7TS0 - chains P and U of the 6 polymer chains in the assembly; structure by electron microscopy, 2.80 A resolution.

Chain P:
Protein: Corticotropin-releasing factor receptor 2, Human corticotropin releasing factor receptor 2
Source organism: Homo sapiens
UniProtKB: Q13324 (CRFR2_HUMAN); residues 2-388 carry their UniProt numbers (387 of 560 residues fall inside the UniProt entry; the rest is not from it)
Chain sequence (560 residues; each row starts with the number of its first residue):
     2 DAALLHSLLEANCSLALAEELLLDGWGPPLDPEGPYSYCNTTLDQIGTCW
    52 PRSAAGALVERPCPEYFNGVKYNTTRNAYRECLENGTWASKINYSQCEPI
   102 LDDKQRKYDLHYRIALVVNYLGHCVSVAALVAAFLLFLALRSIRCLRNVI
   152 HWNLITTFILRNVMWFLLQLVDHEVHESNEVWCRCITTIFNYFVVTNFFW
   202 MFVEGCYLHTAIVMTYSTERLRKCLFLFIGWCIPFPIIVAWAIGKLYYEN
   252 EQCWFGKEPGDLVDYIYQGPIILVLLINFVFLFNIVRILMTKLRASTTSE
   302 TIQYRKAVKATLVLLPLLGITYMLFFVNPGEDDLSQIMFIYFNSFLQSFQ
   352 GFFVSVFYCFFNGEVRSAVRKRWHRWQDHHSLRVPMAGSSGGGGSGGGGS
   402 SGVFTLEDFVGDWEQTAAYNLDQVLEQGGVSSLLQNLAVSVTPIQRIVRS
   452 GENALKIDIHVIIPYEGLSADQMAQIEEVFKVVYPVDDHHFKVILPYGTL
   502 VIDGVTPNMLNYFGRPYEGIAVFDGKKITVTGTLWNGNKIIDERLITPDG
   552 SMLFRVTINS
Unresolved in the structure: 2-63, 74-97, 384-561
Cystine bridges: Cys64-Cys98, Cys184-Cys254
Curated features (UniProtKB/Swiss-Prot):
  - glycosylation (N-linked (GlcNAc...) asparagine): Asn13, Asn41, Asn74, Asn86, Asn94
What the authors report for this chain:
  - mutagenesis - R148A, H152A, E205A, L209A, T216A, Y217A, S218A, E220A, R223A, K258A, L290A, K293A, L294A, K307A: decreased signaling with Dominant negative Go alpha subunit
  - contacts within the chain: Thr216-Arg223 (hydrogen bond), Ser218-Arg223 (hydrogen bond)
  - conformationally variable residues (loop rearrangement): Arg223
  - mutagenesis - I289A, S297A: abolished signaling with Dominant negative Go alpha subunit
  - mutagenesis - V314A, Y359A: abolished signaling
  - mutagenesis - R148A, H152A, E205A, L209A, K293A, L294A, S297A, K307A, L315A: decreased signaling
  - mutagenesis - E220A, K258A: unchanged signaling in response to Gs
  - mutagenesis - Y217A: abolished signaling in response to Gs
  - mutagenesis - V214A, T216A, S218A, R221A, L222A, V314A, Y359A: decreased signaling in response to Gs

Chain U:
Protein: Urocortin
UniProtKB: P55089 (UCN1_HUMAN); residues 1-40 here correspond to UniProt positions 83-122 (UniProt number = residue number + 82)
Chain sequence (40 residues; numbered 1 to 40; the number before each row is that of its first residue):
     1 DNPSLSIDLTFHLLRTLLELARTQSQRERAEQNRIIFDSV
Unresolved in the structure: 1, 38-40
Curated features (UniProtKB/Swiss-Prot):
  - modified residue: Val40 (Valine amide)

Chain P / chain U interface:
Contacting residue pairs (52; chain P residue first):
  Asn69(P) - Arg29(U)
  Asn69(P) - Asn33(U)
  Val71(P) - Arg29(U)
  Val71(P) - Asn33(U)
  Tyr73(P) - Asn33(U)  hydrogen bond
  Leu102(P) - Gln26(U)
  Leu102(P) - Ala30(U)  hydrophobic
  Asp104(P) - Thr23(U)
  Arg107(P) - Leu20(U)
  Asp110(P) - Leu20(U)
  Tyr113(P) - Leu13(U)  hydrophobic
  Tyr113(P) - Thr16(U)
  Tyr113(P) - Leu17(U)  hydrophobic
  Leu117(P) - Leu17(U)  hydrophobic
  Trp166(P) - Thr10(U)  hydrogen bond
  Leu169(P) - Leu14(U)  hydrophobic
  Gln170(P) - Leu14(U)
  Val172(P) - Leu18(U)
  Asp173(P) - Leu18(U)
  His174(P) - Leu18(U)
  His174(P) - Ser25(U)
  His177(P) - Leu18(U)
  Phe191(P) - Phe11(U)  hydrophobic
  Asn192(P) - Phe11(U)
  Phe199(P) - Ile7(U)  hydrophobic
  Phe256(P) - Phe11(U)  hydrophobic
  Phe256(P) - Arg15(U)  hydrogen bond (backbone-side chain)
  Gly257(P) - Arg15(U)
  Lys258(P) - Pro3(U)  hydrogen bond (side chain-backbone)
  Lys258(P) - Arg15(U)
  Tyr268(P) - Phe11(U)
  Gln269(P) - Leu5(U)
  Gln269(P) - Ile7(U)
  Gln269(P) - Asp8(U)  hydrogen bond
  Ile273(P) - Leu5(U)  hydrophobic
  Tyr323(P) - Ser6(U)  hydrogen bond (backbone-side chain)
  Tyr323(P) - Ile7(U)  hydrophobic
  Phe326(P) - Ser6(U)  hydrogen bond (backbone-side chain)
  Phe327(P) - Ser4(U)
  Phe327(P) - Leu5(U)  hydrophobic
  Phe327(P) - Ser6(U)  hydrogen bond (backbone-side chain)
  Val328(P) - Leu5(U)  hydrophobic
  Phe340(P) - Ser4(U)
  Phe340(P) - Leu5(U)
  Phe340(P) - Leu9(U)  hydrophobic
  Ile341(P) - Leu9(U)  hydrophobic
  Ile341(P) - Leu13(U)  hydrophobic
  Asn344(P) - Ser6(U)  hydrogen bond
  Asn344(P) - Leu9(U)
  Ser345(P) - Leu9(U)
  Ser345(P) - Leu13(U)
  Gln348(P) - Leu9(U)
Also at the interface, not in a pair above, chain P (47 interface residues in all): Phe68, Gly70, Ile101, Asp103, Asn120, Glu178, Thr188, Asp265, Tyr266, Leu276, Asn329, Gly331, Gln337
Also at the interface, not in a pair above, chain U (26 interface residues in all): Asn2, His12, Arg22, Phe37
Interface features reported in the paper:
  - pairs named by the authors: Lys258(P)-Pro3(U) (hydrogen bond)

Overview:
47 residues of chain P and 26 residues of chain U are in contact; the contacts include 9 hydrogen bonds. Polar
contacts include Tyr73(P)-Asn33(U), Trp166(P)-Thr10(U) and Phe256(P)-Arg15(U). The paper describes a hydrogen
bond between Lys258(P) and Pro3(U). From the paper: R148A, H152A and E205A of chain P, among others, reduce
signaling with Dominant negative Go alpha subunit; conformational variability at Arg223(P); 22 substitutions
were tested in all.
Chain P is Corticotropin-releasing factor receptor 2, Human corticotropin releasing factor receptor 2 (Homo
sapiens) and chain U is Urocortin; the structure, Cryo-EM structure of corticotropin releasing factor receptor
2 bound to Urocortin 1 and coupled with heterotrimeric ..., was determined by electron microscopy, deposited
together with 7TRY.
